PDB entry 6VYV | electron microscopy, 6.33 A resolution (low resolution: residue-level contacts below are approximate; hydrogen-bond / salt-bridge calls are withheld) | chains D and H of the 16 polymer chains in the assembly

== Chain D ==
Name: E1 glycoprotein
Organism: Ross river virus (strain T48)
Notes: EC 3.4.21.90
Reference sequence: P08491 (POLS_RRVT); residues 1-393 here correspond to UniProt positions 817-1209 (UniProt number = residue number + 816)
Chain sequence (393 residues; numbered 1 to 393; the number before each row is that of its first residue):
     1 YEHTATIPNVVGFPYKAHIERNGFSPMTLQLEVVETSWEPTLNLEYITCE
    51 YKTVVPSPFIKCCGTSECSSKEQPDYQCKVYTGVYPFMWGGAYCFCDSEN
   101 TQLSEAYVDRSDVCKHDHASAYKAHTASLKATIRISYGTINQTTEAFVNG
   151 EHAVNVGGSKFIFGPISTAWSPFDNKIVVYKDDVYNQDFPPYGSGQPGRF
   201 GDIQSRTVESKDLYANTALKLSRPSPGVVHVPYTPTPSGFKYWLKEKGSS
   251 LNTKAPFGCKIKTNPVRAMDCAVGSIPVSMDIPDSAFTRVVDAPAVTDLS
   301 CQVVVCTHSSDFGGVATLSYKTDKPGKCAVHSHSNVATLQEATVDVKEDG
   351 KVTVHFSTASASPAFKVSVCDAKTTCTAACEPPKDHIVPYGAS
Curated features (UniProtKB/Swiss-Prot):
  - region: Val84 to Thr101 (E1 fusion peptide loop)
  - glycosylation: Asn141 (N-linked (GlcNAc...) asparagine)

== Chain H ==
Name: E2 glycoprotein
Organism: Ross river virus (strain T48)
Notes: EC 3.4.21.90
Reference sequence: P08491 (POLS_RRVT); residues 1-341 here correspond to UniProt positions 335-675 (UniProt number = residue number + 334)
Chain sequence (341 residues; row label = number of the first residue in the row):
     1 SVTEHFNVYKATRPYLAYCADCGDGYFCYSPVAIEKIRDEAPDGMLKIQV
    51 SAQIGLDKAGTHAHTKIRYMAGHDVQESKRDSLRVYTSAACSIHGTMGHF
   101 IVAHCPPGDYLKVSFEDADSHVKACKVQYKHDPLPVGREKFVVRPHFGVE
   151 LPCTSYQLTTAPTDEEIDMHTPPDIPDRTLLSQTAGNVKITAGGRTIRYN
   201 CTCGRDNVGTTSTDKTINTCKIDQCHAAVTSHDKWQFTSPFVPRADQTAR
   251 RGKVHVPFPLTNVTCRVPLARAPDVTYGKKEVTLRLHPDHPTLFSYRSLG
   301 AEPHPYEEWVDKFSERIIPVTEEGIEYQWGNNPPVRLWAQL
Curated features (UniProtKB/Swiss-Prot):
  - region (Interaction with host Mxra8 receptor): Tyr26 to Tyr29, His62 to His64, Thr184 to Asn187, Thr216 to Ile222
  - glycosylation (N-linked (GlcNAc...) asparagine): Asn200, Asn262

== Chain D / chain H interface ==
Residue-residue contacts (29):
  Ser57(D) - Ser239(H)
  Ser57(D) - Pro243(H)
  Ser57(D) - Arg244(H)
  Ser57(D) - Asp246(H)
  Pro58(D) - Pro243(H)
  Pro58(D) - Arg244(H)
  Phe59(D) - Gln247(H)
  Gly90(D) - Pro176(H)
  Gly90(D) - Asp177(H)
  Gly90(D) - Arg178(H)
  Gly90(D) - Ala228(H)
  Val229(D) - Phe241(H)
  Val229(D) - Val242(H)
  His230(D) - Phe241(H)
  Val231(D) - Phe241(H)
  Phe257(D) - Gly300(H)
  Gly258(D) - Leu299(H)
  Gly258(D) - Gly300(H)
  Pro383(D) - Leu341(H)
  Lys384(D) - Leu341(H)
  Asp385(D) - Gln340(H)
  Asp385(D) - Leu341(H)
  His386(D) - Trp338(H)
  His386(D) - Ala339(H)
  His386(D) - Gln340(H)
  Ile387(D) - Trp338(H)
  Val388(D) - Arg336(H)
  Val388(D) - Trp338(H)
  Pro389(D) - Arg336(H)
Also at the interface, not in a pair above, chain D (19 interface residues in all): Trp89, Val228, Pro256
Also at the interface, not in a pair above, chain H (22 interface residues in all): Ile175, Ala227, Ala301, Leu337

== Overview ==
The interface between chain D and chain H involves 19 residues on one side and 22 on the other.
Chain D is E1 glycoprotein and chain H is E2 glycoprotein, both from Ross river virus (strain T48); the
structure, Human mAbs broadly protect against infection of arthritiogenic alphaviruses by recognizing
conserved elements of the MXR8 ..., was determined by electron microscopy, deposited together with 6W2U, 6W09
and 6W1C.
